1OQ9 - chain A; structure by X-ray diffraction, 2.40 A resolution.

# Chain A
Protein: Acyl-[acyl-carrier protein] desaturase
Organism: Ricinus communis
Notes: EC 1.14.19.2
Reference sequence: P22337 (STAD_RICCO); residues 1-363 here correspond to UniProt positions 34-396 (UniProt number = residue number + 33)
Sequence (363 residues; each row starts with the number of its first residue):
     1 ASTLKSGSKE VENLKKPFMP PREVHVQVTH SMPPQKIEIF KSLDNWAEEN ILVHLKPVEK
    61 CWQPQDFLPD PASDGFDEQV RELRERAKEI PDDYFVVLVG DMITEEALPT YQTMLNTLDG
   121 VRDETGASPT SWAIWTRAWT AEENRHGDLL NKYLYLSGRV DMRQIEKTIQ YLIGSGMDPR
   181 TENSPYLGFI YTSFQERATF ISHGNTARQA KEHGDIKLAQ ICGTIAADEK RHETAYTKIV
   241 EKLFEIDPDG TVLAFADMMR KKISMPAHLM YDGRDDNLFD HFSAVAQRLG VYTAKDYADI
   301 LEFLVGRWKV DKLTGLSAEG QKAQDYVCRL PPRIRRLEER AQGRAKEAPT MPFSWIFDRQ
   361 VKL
Unresolved in the structure: 1-17, 338-345
Ion coordination: Fe ion site 1: Glu105, Glu143, His146, Glu229 (together with acetate ion); Fe ion site 2: Glu143, Glu196, Glu229, His232 (together with acetate ion)
From the paper describing this entry:
  - Fe ion coordination: Glu196
  - conformationally variable residues (order/disorder transition, side-chain flip): Glu196, Glu338 to Lys346
  - contacts within the chain: Glu142-His232 (hydrogen bond), His146-Asp228 (hydrogen bond)

# Summary
Glu105, Glu143, His146 and Glu229 coordinate Fe ion site 1. Glu143, Glu196, Glu229 and His232 coordinate Fe
ion site 2. The paper reports Fe ion coordination by Glu196; conformational variability at Glu196 and Glu338.
Chain A is Acyl-[acyl-carrier protein] desaturase (Ricinus communis); the structure, The Crystal Structure of
the Complex between Stearoyl Acyl Carrier Protein Desaturase from Ricinus Communis (Castor ..., was determined
by X-ray diffraction, deposited together with 1OQ4, 1OQ7 and 1OQB.
